PDB entry 4I7D | X-ray diffraction, 2.40 A resolution | chains A and B

[Chain A]
Molecule: E3 ubiquitin-protein ligase SIAH1
From: Homo sapiens
Notes: EC 6.3.2.-; fragment: C-terminal domain
UniProtKB: Q8IUQ4 (SIAH1_HUMAN); numbering as in UniProt (aligned over 90-282)
Chain sequence (196 residues; row label = number of the first residue in the row):
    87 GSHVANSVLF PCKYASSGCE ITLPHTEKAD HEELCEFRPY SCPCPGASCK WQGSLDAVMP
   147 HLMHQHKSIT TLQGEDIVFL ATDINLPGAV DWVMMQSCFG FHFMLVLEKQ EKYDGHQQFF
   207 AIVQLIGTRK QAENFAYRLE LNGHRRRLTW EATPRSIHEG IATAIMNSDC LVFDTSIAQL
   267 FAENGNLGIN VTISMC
Not modelled in the structure: 87-90, 198-202
Differences from the reference sequence: expression tag (87-89)
Ion coordination: Zn2+ site 1: C98, C105, H117, C121; Zn2+ site 2: C128, C135, H147, H152
Curated features (UniProtKB/Swiss-Prot):
  - zinc finger: S93 to K153 (SIAH-type)
  - binding site (Zn(2+)): C98, C105, H117, C121, C128, C135, H147, H152
  - natural variant: C128 (C128F: In BURHAS), T168 (T168A: In BURHAS), G174 (G174R: In BURHAS)
  - mutagenesis: R124 (R124A: In D; does not impair its ability to interact with CACYBP and degrade CTNNB1 and PML; when associated with A-214; A-215; A-231 and A-232), D142 (D142A: In E; does not impair its ability to interact with CACYBP and degrade CTNNB1; when associated with A-151), Q151 (Q151A: In E; does not impair its ability to interact with CACYBP and degrade CTNNB1; when associated with A-142), H152 (H152Y: Abolishes ability to degrade DCC), E161 to D162 (In A; does not impair its ability to degrade PML while it abolishes its ability to interact with CACYBP and degrade CTNNB1; when associated with A-226 and A-237), K198 to D200 (Impairs CTNNB1 degradation), H202 (H202Y: No effect), L211 (L211R: Abolishes ability to degrade DCC), T214 to R215 (In D; does not impair its ability to interact with CACYBP and degrade CTNNB1 and PML; when associated with A-124; A-231 and A-232), R224 (R224A: In C; does not impair its ability to interact with CACYBP and degrade CTNNB1; when associated with A-233), E226 (E226A: In A; does not impair its ability to degrade PML while it abolishes its ability to interact with CACYBP and degrade CTNNB1; when associated with A-161; A-162 and A-237), R231 to R232 (In D; does not impair its ability to interact with CACYBP and degrade CTNNB1 and PML; when associated with A-124; A-214 and A-215), 5 further mutagenesis entries in UniProt
From the paper describing this entry:
  - mutagenesis - T156C (Kd 0.006 uM): increased binding to BI-117C3

[Chain B]
Molecule: Protein phyllopod
Notes: fragment: Siah-binding peptide
UniProtKB: Q27934 (PHYL_DROME); residues 113-125 here = UniProt positions 113-125
Chain sequence (14 residues; numbered 112 to 125; the number before each row is that of its first residue):
   112 XKLRPVAMVR PKVR
Differences from the reference sequence: acetylation (112); engineered mutation K123 (Thr in Q27934)
Modified / non-standard residues: ACE (acetyl group) at position 112; K123 (n~6~-propanoyl-l-lysine; PRK)
Curated features (UniProtKB/Swiss-Prot):
  - mutagenesis: K113 to L114 (No effect in interaction with sina or ttk degradation), R115 to P116 (No effect in interaction with sina or ttk degradation), M119 to V120 (Induces a fourfold reduction in interaction with sina and impairs ttk degradation), R121 to P122 (Induces a twofold reduction in interaction with sina and impairs ttk degradation)

[Interface between chain A and chain B]
Residue-residue contacts - 52 pairs, chain A then chain B:
  C130(A) with K123(B), covalent bond
  P131(A) with R125(B)
  I155(A) with K123(B)
  T156(A) with A118(B)
  L158(A) with P116(B); V117(B); A118(B), hydrophobic
  Q159(A) with P116(B)
  D162(A) with K113(B), salt bridge; L114(B); R115(B); P116(B)
  I163(A) with R115(B), hydrogen bond (backbone-side chain); P116(B)
  V164(A) with R115(B); P116(B), hydrogen bond (backbone-backbone); V117(B); A118(B), hydrogen bond (backbone-backbone)
  F165(A) with A118(B); V120(B), hydrophobic
  L166(A) with A118(B), hydrogen bond (backbone-backbone); M119(B); V120(B), hydrogen bond (backbone-backbone)
  A167(A) with V120(B)
  T168(A) with M119(B); V120(B), hydrogen bond (side chain-backbone); R121(B); P122(B)
  D169(A) with R121(B), salt bridge
  L172(A) with P122(B), hydrophobic
  A175(A) with V124(B); R125(B)
  V176(A) with P122(B), hydrophobic; K123(B)
  D177(A) with P122(B); K123(B), hydrogen bond (backbone-backbone); R125(B), salt bridge
  W178(A) with V120(B); R121(B); P122(B)
  V179(A) with V120(B); K123(B)
  M180(A) with A118(B), hydrophobic; V120(B), hydrophobic
  E194(A) with R125(B), salt bridge
  R224(A) with K113(B); R115(B)
  E226(A) with R115(B), salt bridge
  N276(A) with R115(B)
  V277(A) with R115(B), hydrogen bond (backbone-side chain)
  T278(A) with K113(B); R115(B), hydrogen bond
Interface residues without a listed pair, chain A (30 interface residues in all): G132, H152, M190
The authors on this interface:
  - interface residues, chain A: C130(A)

[Summary]
30 residues of chain A face 13 of chain B across their interface; the contacts include 1 covalent bond, 9
hydrogen bonds and 5 salt bridges. Among the polar pairs are D162(A)-K113(B), D169(A)-R121(B) and
D177(A)-R125(B). From the paper: T156C of chain A increases binding to BI-117C3; the interface residue
C130(A).
Chain A is E3 ubiquitin-protein ligase SIAH1 (Homo sapiens) and chain B is Protein phyllopod; the structure,
Siah1 bound to synthetic peptide (ACE)KLRPVAMVRP(PRK)VR, was determined by X-ray diffraction, deposited
together with 4I7B and 4I7C.
